9OJU - chains E and F of the 7 polymer chains in the assembly; structure by electron microscopy, 2.97 A resolution.

== Chain E (and F) ==
Name: Vesicle-fusing ATPase
Organism: Cricetulus griseus
Notes: EC 3.6.4.6; chain F of this document is another copy of the same molecule, construct and numbering; everything in this record applies to it too
UniProt: P18708 (NSF_CRIGR); residues 1-744 here = UniProt positions 1-744
Chain sequence (747 residues; each row starts with the number of its first residue; numbers below 1 keep their minus sign (Gly-2 is residue -2)):
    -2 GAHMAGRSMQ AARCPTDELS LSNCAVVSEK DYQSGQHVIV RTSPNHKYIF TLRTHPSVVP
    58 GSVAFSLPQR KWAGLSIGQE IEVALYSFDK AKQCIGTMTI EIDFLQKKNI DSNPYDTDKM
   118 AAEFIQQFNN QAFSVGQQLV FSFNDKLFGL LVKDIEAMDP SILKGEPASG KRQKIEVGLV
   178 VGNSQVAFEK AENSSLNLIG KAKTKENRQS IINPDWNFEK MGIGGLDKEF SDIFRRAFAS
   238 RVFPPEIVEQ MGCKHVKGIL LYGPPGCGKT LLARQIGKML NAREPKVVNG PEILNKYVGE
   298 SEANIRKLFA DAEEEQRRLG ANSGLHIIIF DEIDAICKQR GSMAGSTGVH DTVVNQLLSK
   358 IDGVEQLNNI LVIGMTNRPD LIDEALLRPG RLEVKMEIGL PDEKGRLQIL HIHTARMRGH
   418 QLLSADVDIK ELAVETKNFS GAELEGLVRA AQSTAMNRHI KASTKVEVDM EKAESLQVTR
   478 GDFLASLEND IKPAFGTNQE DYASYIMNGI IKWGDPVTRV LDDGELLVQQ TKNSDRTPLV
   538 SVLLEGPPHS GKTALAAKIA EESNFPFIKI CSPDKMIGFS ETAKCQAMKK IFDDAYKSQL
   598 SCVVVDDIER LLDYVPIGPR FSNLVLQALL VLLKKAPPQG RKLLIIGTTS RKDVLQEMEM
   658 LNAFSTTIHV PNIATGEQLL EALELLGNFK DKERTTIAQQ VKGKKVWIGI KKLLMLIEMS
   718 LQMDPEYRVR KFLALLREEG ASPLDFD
Unresolved in the structure: -2 to 206, 741-744 (chain F: -2 to 218, 336-343, 741-744)
Sequence notes: expression tag (-2 to 0)
Small-molecule neighbours:
  - ATP (adenosine-5'-triphosphate), molecule 1: Gly219, Ile220, Gly221, Leu223, Pro261, Pro262, Gly263, Cys264, Gly265, Lys266, Thr267, Leu268, Asn374, Ile406, His410, Gly438, Ala439, Glu442
  - ATP, molecule 2: Ile503, Met504, Asn505, Gly506, Ile507, Ile508, Trp510, Pro545, His546, Ser547, Gly548, Lys549, Thr550, Ala551, Leu552, Ile707, Lys708
UniProt features mapped onto this chain:
  - binding site (ATP): Asn505 to Trp510, Pro545 to Leu552
  - binding site (Mg(2+)): Thr550
  - modified residue: Lys105 (N6-acetyllysine), Ser207 (Phosphoserine), Tyr259 (Phosphotyrosine), Ser569 (Phosphoserine)
Reported in the primary citation:
  - binding site for ATP: Asp328, Glu329, Asn374, Arg385, Arg388
  - post-translational modification sites: Ser207 (citing earlier work)

== How chain E and chain F interact ==
Contacting residue pairs (46):
  Ile209(E) - Val463(F)  hydrophobic
  Trp213(E) - Lys462(F)
  Trp213(E) - Val463(F)  hydrophobic
  Asn214(E) - Thr461(F)
  Phe231(E) - Ile457(F)  hydrophobic
  Phe231(E) - Ala459(F)  hydrophobic
  Phe231(E) - Val463(F)  hydrophobic
  Arg232(E) - Ser450(F)
  Arg232(E) - Asn454(F)
  Arg233(E) - Asp487(F)  salt bridge
  Arg233(E) - Ile488(F)
  Ala236(E) - Ile457(F)  hydrophobic
  Val239(E) - Val465(F)  hydrophobic
  Phe240(E) - Met453(F)  hydrophobic
  Phe240(E) - His456(F)
  Phe240(E) - Ile457(F)  hydrophobic
  Ile244(E) - Ala470(F)
  Glu246(E) - Arg413(F)
  Gln247(E) - Arg413(F)  hydrogen bond (backbone-side chain)
  Gln247(E) - His417(F)  hydrogen bond
  Lys251(E) - Arg446(F)  hydrogen bond (backbone-side chain)
  Gly296(E) - Lys293(F)
  Gly342(E) - Thr344(F)
  Gln527(E) - Met716(F)
  Gln527(E) - Gln719(F)
  Ser531(E) - Glu715(F)  hydrogen bond
  Arg533(E) - Asn505(F)
  Arg533(E) - Asn685(F)
  Thr534(E) - Glu715(F)
  Pro616(E) - Arg617(F)
  Phe618(E) - Arg617(F)  hydrogen bond (backbone-side chain)
  Asn620(E) - Asp610(F)
  Asn620(E) - Val612(F)
  Leu621(E) - Phe576(F)
  Gln624(E) - Arg607(F)  hydrogen bond
  Gln624(E) - Asp610(F)
  Gln624(E) - Tyr611(F)
  Gln624(E) - Val612(F)
  Val628(E) - Asp571(F)
  Val628(E) - Ile574(F)  hydrophobic
  Lys631(E) - Asp604(F)  salt bridge
  Lys632(E) - Asp571(F)
  Glu656(E) - Pro613(F)
  Glu656(E) - Arg648(F)  salt bridge
  Asn659(E) - His546(F)
  Thr663(E) - Met716(F)
Other interface residues (no listed pair), chain E (47 interface residues in all): Met248, Gly249, Cys250, His252, Pro386, Gln526, Asn530, Lys586, Arg617, Leu623, Ala625, Leu627, Leu629, Gln636, Glu654, Met655, Ser662
Other interface residues (no listed pair), chain F (46 interface residues in all): Leu419, Ala439, Gln449, Met504, Lys572, Gly575, Ile614, Leu683, Lys708, Lys709, Met712

== Overview ==
47 residues of chain E face 46 of chain F across their interface; the contacts include 6 hydrogen bonds and 3
salt bridges. Among the polar pairs are Arg233(E)-Asp487(F), Lys631(E)-Asp604(F) and Glu656(E)-Arg648(F).
Bound to chain E: ATP. From the paper: a binding site for ATP at Asp328(E), Glu329(E) and Asn374(E) among
others; a modification site at Ser207(E).
Chain E and chain F are both Vesicle-fusing ATPase (Cricetulus griseus); the structure, 21bin20S complex
(NSF-alphaSNAP-2:1 syntaxin-1a:SNAP-25), non-hydrolyzing, class 4, was determined by electron microscopy
together with 9OJR, 9OJZ, 9OK3, 9OK5, 9OKC, 9OLJ and 17 further entries from the same study.
